PDB entry 6CIK | X-ray diffraction, 3.15 A resolution | chains A and G of the 10 polymer chains in the assembly

== Chain A ==
Protein: V(D)J recombination-activating protein 1
Organism: Mus musculus
Notes: EC 3.1.-.-, 2.3.2.27
Reference sequence: P15919 (RAG1_MOUSE); numbering as in UniProt (aligned over 384-1008)
Amino-acid sequence (625 residues; numbered 384 to 1008; the number before each row is that of its first residue):
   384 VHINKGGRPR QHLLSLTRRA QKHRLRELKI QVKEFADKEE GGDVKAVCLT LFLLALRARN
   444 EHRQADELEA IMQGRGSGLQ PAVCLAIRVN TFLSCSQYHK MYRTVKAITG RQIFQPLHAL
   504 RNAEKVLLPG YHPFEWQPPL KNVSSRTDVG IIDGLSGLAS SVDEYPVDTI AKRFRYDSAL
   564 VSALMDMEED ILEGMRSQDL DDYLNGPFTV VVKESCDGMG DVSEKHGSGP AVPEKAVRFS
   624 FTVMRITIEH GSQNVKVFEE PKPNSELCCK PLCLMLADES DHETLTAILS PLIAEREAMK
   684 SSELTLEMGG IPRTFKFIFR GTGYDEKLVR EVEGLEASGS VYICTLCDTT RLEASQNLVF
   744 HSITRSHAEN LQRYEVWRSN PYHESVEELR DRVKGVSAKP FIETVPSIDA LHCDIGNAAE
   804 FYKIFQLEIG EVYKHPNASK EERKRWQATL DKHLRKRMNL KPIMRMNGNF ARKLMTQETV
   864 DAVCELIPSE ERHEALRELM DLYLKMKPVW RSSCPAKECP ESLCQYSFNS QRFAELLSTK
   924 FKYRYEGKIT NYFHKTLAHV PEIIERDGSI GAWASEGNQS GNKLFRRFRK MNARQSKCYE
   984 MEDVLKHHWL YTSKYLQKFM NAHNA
Unresolved in the structure: 384-394, 609-614, 1008
Construct notes: engineered mutation Gln962 (Glu in P15919)
Ion coordination: Mn2+: Asp600, Asp708; Zn2+: Cys727, Cys730, His937, His942
Swiss-Prot annotation at these positions:
  - DNA-binding region: Gly389 to Gln456 (NBD)
  - binding site (a divalent metal cation): Asp600, Asp708
  - site: Trp893 (Essential for DNA hairpin formation, participates in base-stacking interactions near the cleavage site)
  - mutagenesis: Arg391 (R391A: Defects in converting nicked products to hairpins; R391L: Impairs DNA-binding and hairpin formation while maintaining some nicking activity), Arg393 (R393A: Impairs DNA-binding and hairpin formation while maintaining some nicking activity), Arg401 (R401A: Allows robust hairpin activity), Arg402 (R402A: Defects in converting nicked products to hairpins), Lys405 (K405A: Reduced hairpin activity), His406 (H406A: Allows robust hairpin activity), Arg407 (R407A: Impairs DNA-binding and reduces hairpin formation without affecting nicking activity), Asn443 (N443A: Impairs DNA-binding; when associated with A-445), His445 (H445A: Impairs DNA-binding; when associated with A-443), Asp546 (D546A: Loss of DNA-binding), Asp560 (D560A: Loss of DNA-binding), Glu597 (E597Q: Impaired cleavage), 19 further mutagenesis entries in UniProt
From the paper describing this entry:
  - binding site for Intact 12RSS substrate forward strand: Arg848 to Arg855
  - binding site for the 15-nt DNA strand: Ala720 to Ile726, Arg848
  - catalytic residues: Asp600, Asp708 (citing earlier work)

== Chain G ==
Molecule: Nicked 23RSS intermediate reverse strand
Sequence (55 nucleotides; row label = number of the first residue in the row):
     1 AGGGTTTTTG TCTGGCTTCA CACTTGATTT GCATCACTGT GTAAGACAGG CCAGA
Unresolved in the structure: 1-2, 54-55

== How chain A and chain G interact ==
Pairs across the interface - 14 pairs, chain A then chain G:
  Thr400(A) with DT9(G), hydrogen bond to the phosphate
  Ala403(A) with DT8(G), sugar contact; DT9(G), phosphate contact
  Tyr485(A) with DT30(G), phosphate contact; DG31(G), hydrogen bond to the phosphate
  Lys489(A) with DT30(G), hydrogen bond to the phosphate; DG31(G), salt bridge to the phosphate
  Gln495(A) with DT30(G), hydrogen bond to the phosphate
  Pro499(A) with DT30(G), phosphate contact
  His501(A) with DT29(G), sugar contact; DT30(G), salt bridge to the phosphate
  Glu607(A) with DT40(G), phosphate contact
  Gln978(A) with DT38(G), sugar contact
  Ser979(A) with DC37(G), phosphate contact
Interface residues without a listed pair, chain A (14 interface residues in all): Leu399, Gln498, Lys608, Lys980
Interface residues without a listed pair, chain G (9 interface residues in all): DG39

== In short ==
14 residues of chain A face 9 of chain G across their interface, with 4 hydrogen bonds and 2 salt bridges.
Polar pairs include Thr400(A)-DT9(G), Tyr485(A)-DG31(G) and Lys489(A)-DT30(G). The paper reports catalytic
residues Asp600(A) and Asp708(A); a binding site for the 15-nt DNA strand at Ala720(A) and Arg848(A).
Here chain A is V(D)J recombination-activating protein 1 (Mus musculus) and chain G is Nicked 23RSS
intermediate reverse strand. Entry 6CIK (Pre-Reaction Complex, RAG1(E962Q)/2-intact/nicked 12/23RSS complex in
Mn2+) was determined by X-ray diffraction (same publication as 5ZDZ, 5ZE0, 5ZE1, 5ZE2, 6CG0, 6CIJ, 6CIL and
6CIM).
